7VKT - chains C and D of the 5 polymer chains in the assembly; structure by electron microscopy, 2.90 A resolution.

== Chain C ==
Protein: Guanine nucleotide-binding protein G(I)/G(S)/G(T) subunit beta-1
From: Homo sapiens
Reference sequence: P62873 (GBB1_HUMAN); residues 2-340 here = UniProt positions 2-340
Sequence (345 residues; numbered -4 to 340; the number before each row is that of its first residue; numbers below 1 keep their minus sign (Met-4 is residue -4)):
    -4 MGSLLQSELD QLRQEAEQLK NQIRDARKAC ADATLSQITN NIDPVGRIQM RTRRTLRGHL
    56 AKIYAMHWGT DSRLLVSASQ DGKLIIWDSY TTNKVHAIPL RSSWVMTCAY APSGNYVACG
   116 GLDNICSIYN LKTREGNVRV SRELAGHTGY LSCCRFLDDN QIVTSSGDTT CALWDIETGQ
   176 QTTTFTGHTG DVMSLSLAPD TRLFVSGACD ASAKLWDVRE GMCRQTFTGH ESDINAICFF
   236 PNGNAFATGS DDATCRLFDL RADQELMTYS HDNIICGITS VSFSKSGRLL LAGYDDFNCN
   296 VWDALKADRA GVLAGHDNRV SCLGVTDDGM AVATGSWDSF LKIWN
Not modelled in the structure: -4 to 1
Construct notes: initiating methionine (-4); expression tag (-3 to 1)
Swiss-Prot annotation at these positions:
  - modified residue: Ser2 (N-acetylserine), His266 (Phosphohistidine)
  - natural variant: Leu30 (L30F: In MRD42; uncertain significance), Arg52 (R52G: In MRD42), Gly64 (G64V: In MRD42), Asp76 (D76E: In MRD42; D76G: In MRD42), Gly77 (G77S: In MRD42), Lys78 (K78R: In MRD42), Ile80 (I80N: In MRD42; I80T: In MRD42), His91 (H91R: In MRD42; uncertain significance), Ala92 (A92T: In MRD42), Pro94 (P94S: In MRD42), Leu95 (L95P: In MRD42), Arg96 (R96L: In MRD42), 5 further natural variant entries in UniProt

== Chain D ==
Protein: Guanine nucleotide-binding protein G(I)/G(S)/G(O) subunit gamma-2
From: Homo sapiens
Reference sequence: P59768 (GBG2_HUMAN); residues 1-71 here = UniProt positions 1-71
Sequence (71 residues; each row starts with the number of its first residue):
     1 MASNNTASIA QARKLVEQLK MEANIDRIKV SKAAADLMAY CEAHAKEDPL LTPVPASENP
    61 FREKKFFCAI L
Not modelled in the structure: 1-4, 63-71
Swiss-Prot annotation at these positions:
  - modified residue: Ala2 (N-acetylalanine), Cys68 (Cysteine methyl ester)
  - lipidation: Cys68 (S-geranylgeranyl cysteine)

== How chain C and chain D interact ==
Contacting residue pairs (59; chain C residue first):
  Leu4(C) - Ser8(D)
  Leu4(C) - Ala12(D)  hydrophobic
  Leu7(C) - Ile9(D)
  Leu7(C) - Ala12(D)  hydrophobic
  Leu7(C) - Arg13(D)
  Leu7(C) - Val16(D)
  Ala11(C) - Val16(D)
  Ala11(C) - Leu19(D)
  Leu14(C) - Val16(D)
  Leu14(C) - Leu19(D)  hydrophobic
  Leu14(C) - Lys20(D)
  Lys15(C) - Leu19(D)
  Ile18(C) - Leu19(D)
  Ile18(C) - Ala23(D)  hydrophobic
  Ala21(C) - Arg27(D)
  Cys25(C) - Arg27(D)
  Cys25(C) - Lys29(D)
  Cys25(C) - Val30(D)  hydrogen bond (backbone-backbone)
  Ala26(C) - Val30(D)  hydrophobic
  Asp27(C) - Lys29(D)  salt bridge
  Ala28(C) - Val30(D)
  Leu30(C) - Ala34(D)  hydrophobic
  Ile37(C) - Met38(D)  hydrophobic
  Val40(C) - Leu51(D)  hydrophobic
  Arg49(C) - Phe61(D)  hydrogen bond (side chain-backbone)
  Ser84(C) - Phe61(D)
  Tyr85(C) - Pro60(D)
  Tyr85(C) - Phe61(D)  hydrophobic
  Met217(C) - Met21(D)  hydrophobic
  Cys218(C) - Gln18(D)
  Cys218(C) - Met21(D)
  Thr221(C) - Glu22(D)
  Pro236(C) - Tyr40(D)
  Asn237(C) - Tyr40(D)
  Asp254(C) - Ala33(D)
  Arg256(C) - Arg27(D)
  Arg256(C) - Ile28(D)
  Arg256(C) - Asp36(D)  salt bridge
  Ala257(C) - Ile28(D)
  Asp258(C) - Arg27(D)  salt bridge
  Leu261(C) - Val30(D)  hydrophobic
  Ser279(C) - Asp48(D)  hydrogen bond
  Lys280(C) - Glu47(D)
  Ser281(C) - Cys41(D)
  Ser281(C) - His44(D)
  Ser281(C) - Asp48(D)  hydrogen bond
  Gly282(C) - Cys41(D)  hydrogen bond (backbone-side chain)
  Arg283(C) - Leu51(D)
  Leu300(C) - Cys41(D)  hydrophobic
  Asp323(C) - Pro49(D)
  Gly324(C) - Pro49(D)
  Gly324(C) - Leu50(D)
  Met325(C) - Pro49(D)  hydrophobic
  Met325(C) - Leu50(D)
  Met325(C) - Pro60(D)
  Ala326(C) - Phe61(D)  hydrophobic
  Val327(C) - Leu50(D)  hydrophobic
  Asn340(C) - Asn59(D)  hydrogen bond
  Asn340(C) - Phe61(D)
Other interface residues (no listed pair), chain C (53 interface residues in all): Glu3, Glu10, Ala24, Ile33, Thr34, Met45, Arg48, Arg219, Gln220, Phe235, Leu252, Gln259, Leu284, Ile338
Other interface residues (no listed pair), chain D (36 interface residues in all): Leu15, Ile25, Asp26, Ser31, Leu37, Arg62

== In short ==
The interface between chain C and chain D involves 53 residues on one side and 36 on the other, with 6
hydrogen bonds and 3 salt bridges. Polar contacts include Asp27(C)-Lys29(D), Arg256(C)-Asp36(D) and
Asp258(C)-Arg27(D).
Chain C is Guanine nucleotide-binding protein G(I)/G(S)/G(T) subunit beta-1 and chain D is Guanine
nucleotide-binding protein G(I)/G(S)/G(O) subunit gamma-2, both from Homo sapiens; the structure, cryo-EM
structure of LTB4-bound BLT1 in complex with Gi protein, was determined by electron microscopy.
